Entry 5GAT (solution NMR); this record covers chains C and A of the 3 polymer chains in the assembly.

Chain C:
Molecule: 13-nt DNA strand
Sequence (13 nucleotides; row label = number of the first residue in the row):
   114 GTCTCTATCG CTG

Chain A:
Molecule: Nitrogen regulatory protein area
From: Emericella nidulans
Notes: fragment: dna binding domain
UniProt: P17429 (AREA_EMENI); residues 1-66 here correspond to UniProt positions 662-727 (UniProt number = residue number + 661)
Amino-acid sequence (66 residues; each row starts with the number of its first residue):
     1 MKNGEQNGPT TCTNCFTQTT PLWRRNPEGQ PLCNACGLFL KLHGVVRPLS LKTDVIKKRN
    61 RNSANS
Sequence notes: conflict Met1 (Thr662 in P17429)
Curated features (UniProtKB/Swiss-Prot):
  - zinc finger: Cys12 to Cys36 (GATA-type)
  - DNA-binding region: Asn60 to Ser66 (H-T-H motif)
Ion coordination: Zn2+: Cys12, Cys15, Cys33, Cys36

Interface between chain C and chain A:
Contacting residue pairs (14; chain C residue first):
  DC118(C) with Phe39(A), phosphate contact; His43(A), phosphate contact; Arg47(A), phosphate contact
  DT119(C) with Phe39(A), phosphate contact
  DA120(C) with Asn34(A), phosphate contact; Ala35(A), phosphate contact; Leu38(A), base contact; Ile56(A), phosphate contact; Arg59(A), sugar contact
  DT121(C) with Pro21(A), phosphate contact; Arg24(A), base contact; Asn60(A), phosphate contact
  DC122(C) with Arg61(A), phosphate contact; Asn62(A), phosphate contact
Other interface residues (no listed pair), chain C (6 interface residues in all): DG123
Other interface residues (no listed pair), chain A (15 interface residues in all): Leu42, Lys57

Summary:
Chain C and chain A form an interface of 6 and 15 residues respectively. The Zn2+ site is built by Cys12(A),
Cys15(A), Cys33(A) and Cys36(A). UniProt lists a DNA-binding region on chain A.
Chain C is a 13-nt DNA strand and chain A is Nitrogen regulatory protein area (Emericella nidulans); the
structure, Solution NMR structure of the wild type DNA binding domain of area complexed to a 13BP ..., was
determined by solution NMR together with 4GAT from the same study.
